PDB entry 8XXH | electron microscopy, 2.80 A resolution | chains D and E of the 7 polymer chains in the assembly

Chain D (and E):
Name: C-X-C motif chemokine 2
Organism: Homo sapiens
Notes: chain E of this document is another copy of the same molecule, construct and numbering; everything in this record applies to it too
UniProtKB: P19875 (CXCL2_HUMAN); residues 1-73 here correspond to UniProt positions 35-107 (UniProt number = residue number + 34)
Sequence (73 residues; numbered 1 to 73; the number before each row is that of its first residue):
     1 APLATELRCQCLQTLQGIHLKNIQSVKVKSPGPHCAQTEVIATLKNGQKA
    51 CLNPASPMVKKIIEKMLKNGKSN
Not modelled in the structure: 70-73 (chain E: 1-8, 69-73)
Disulfide bonds: C9-C35, C11-C51

Interface between chain D and chain E:
Residue-residue contacts - 23 pairs, chain D then chain E:
  I23(D) - S30(E)
  Q24(D) - S30(E)  hydrogen bond (backbone-side chain)
  S25(D) - V28(E)
  V26(D) - K27(E)
  V26(D) - V28(E)  hydrogen bond (backbone-backbone)
  K27(D) - V26(E)
  V28(D) - S25(E)
  V28(D) - V26(E)  hydrogen bond (backbone-backbone)
  V28(D) - M66(E)
  V28(D) - L67(E)  hydrophobic
  K29(D) - Q24(E)
  S30(D) - Q24(E)
  S30(D) - M66(E)
  H34(D) - Q24(E)
  T38(D) - M66(E)  hydrogen bond (side chain-backbone)
  V40(D) - L67(E)  hydrophobic
  I63(D) - I63(E)  hydrophobic
  I63(D) - L67(E)  hydrophobic
  M66(D) - V28(E)
  L67(D) - V59(E)  hydrophobic
  L67(D) - I63(E)  hydrophobic
  N69(D) - P31(E)
  N69(D) - T38(E)  hydrogen bond
Also at the interface, not in a pair above, chain D (18 interface residues in all): P54, V59, K60
Also at the interface, not in a pair above, chain E (17 interface residues in all): I23, K29, H34, V40, P54

Overview:
Chain D and chain E form an interface of 18 and 17 residues respectively; the contacts include 5 hydrogen
bonds. Polar pairs include Q24(D)-S30(E), T38(D)-M66(E) and N69(D)-T38(E).
Both chains are C-X-C motif chemokine 2 (Homo sapiens). Entry 8XXH (Structure of CXCR2 bound to CXCL2
(CXCR2-CXCL2-Go Full map)) was determined by electron microscopy together with 8XVU, 8XWA, 8XWF, 8XWM, 8XWN,
8XWS and 6 further entries from the same study.
